Entry 8A1T (electron microscopy, 3.37 A resolution); this record covers chains A and F of the 6 polymer chains in the assembly.

[Chain A]
Protein: Na(+)-translocating NADH-quinone reductase subunit A
Source organism: Vibrio cholerae
Notes: EC 7.2.1.1
UniProt: A0A655PZA5 (A0A655PZA5_VIBCL); residues 1-446 here correspond to UniProt positions 17-462 (UniProt number = residue number + 16)
Sequence (446 residues; numbered 1 to 446; the number before each row is that of its first residue):
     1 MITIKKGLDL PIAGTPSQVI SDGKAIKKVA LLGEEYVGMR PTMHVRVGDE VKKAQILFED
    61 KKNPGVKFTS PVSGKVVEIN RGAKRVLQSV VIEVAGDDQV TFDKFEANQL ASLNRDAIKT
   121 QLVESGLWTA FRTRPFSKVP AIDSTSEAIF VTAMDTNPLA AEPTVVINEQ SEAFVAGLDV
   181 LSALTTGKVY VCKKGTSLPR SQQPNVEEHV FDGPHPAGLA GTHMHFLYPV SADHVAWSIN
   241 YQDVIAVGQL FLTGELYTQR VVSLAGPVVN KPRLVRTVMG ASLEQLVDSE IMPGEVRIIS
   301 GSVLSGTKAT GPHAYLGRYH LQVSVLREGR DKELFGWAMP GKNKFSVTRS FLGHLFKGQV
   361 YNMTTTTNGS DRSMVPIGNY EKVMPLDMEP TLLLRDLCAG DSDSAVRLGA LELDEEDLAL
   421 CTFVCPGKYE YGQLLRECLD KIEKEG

[Chain F]
Protein: Na(+)-translocating NADH-quinone reductase subunit F
Source organism: Vibrio cholerae
Notes: EC 7.2.1.1
UniProt: A0A085ST13 (A0A085ST13_VIBCL); residue numbers follow UniProt; this construct covers 1-408
Sequence (408 residues; numbered 1 to 408; the number before each row is that of its first residue):
     1 MSTIIFGVVM FTLIILALVL VILFAKSKLV PTGDITISIN GDPEKAIVTQ PGGKLLTALA
    61 GAGVFVSSAC GGGGSCGQCR VKIKSGGGDI LPTELDHISK GEAREGERLA CQVAVKADMD
   121 LELPEEIFGV KKWECTVISN DNKATFIKEL KLAIPDGESV PFRAGGYIQI EAPAHHVKYA
   181 DFDVPEKYRG DWDKFNLFRY ESKVDEPIIR AYSMANYPEE FGIIMLNVRI ATPPPNNPNV
   241 PPGQMSSYIW SLKAGDKCTI SGPFGEFFAK DTDAEMVFIG GGAGMAPMRS HIFDQLKRLK
   301 SKRKMSYWYG ARSKREMFYV EDFDGLAAEN DNFVWHCALS DPQPEDNWTG YTGFIHNVLY
   361 ENYLKDHEAP EDCEYYMCGP PMMNAAVINM LKNLGVEEEN ILLDDFGG
Unresolved in the structure: 1, 407-408
Bound ions: 2Fe-2S cluster Fe: Cys70, Cys76, Cys79, Cys111
Small-molecule neighbours:
  - FAD (flavin-adenine dinucleotide): Gln78, Tyr167, Arg210, Ala211, Tyr212, Ser213, Asn227, Val228, Arg229, Ala231, Thr232, Pro233, Val240, Pro241, Pro242, Gly243, Gln244, Met245, Ser246, Ala283, Asp404, Asp405, Phe406
  - 2Fe-2S cluster (FES): Ser68, Ala69, Cys70, Gly71, Gly74, Ser75, Cys76, Gly77, Gln78, Cys79, Leu109, Cys111
What the authors report for this chain:
  - mutagenesis - C70A: abolished binding to 2Fe-2S cluster
  - 2Fe-2S cluster coordination: Cys70

[How chain A and chain F interact]
Pairs across the interface - 18 pairs, chain A then chain F:
  Arg40(A) - Glu371(F)
  Arg40(A) - Glu397(F)  salt bridge
  Pro41(A) - Glu371(F)
  Lys61(A) - Glu371(F)
  Lys61(A) - Asp372(F)  salt bridge
  Lys62(A) - Glu397(F)  salt bridge
  Lys84(A) - Lys392(F)
  Lys84(A) - Asn393(F)
  Lys84(A) - Leu394(F)
  Lys84(A) - Gly395(F)
  Arg85(A) - Pro370(F)
  Arg85(A) - Leu394(F)  hydrogen bond (side chain-backbone)
  Asp403(A) - Lys100(F)  salt bridge
  Glu445(A) - Ser99(F)
  Glu445(A) - Lys100(F)  salt bridge
  Glu445(A) - Gly101(F)  hydrogen bond (backbone-backbone)
  Gly446(A) - Gly101(F)
  Gly446(A) - Arg104(F)  hydrogen bond (backbone-side chain)
Other interface residues (no listed pair), chain A (10 interface residues in all): Thr42
Other interface residues (no listed pair), chain F (13 interface residues in all): Ala369

[Summary]
The interface between chain A and chain F involves 10 residues on one side and 13 on the other, with 3
hydrogen bonds and 5 salt bridges. Polar contacts include Arg40(A)-Glu397(F), Lys61(A)-Asp372(F) and
Lys62(A)-Glu397(F). From the paper: C70A of chain F abolishes binding to 2Fe-2S cluster; 2Fe-2S cluster
coordination by Cys70(F).
Chain A is Na(+)-translocating NADH-quinone reductase subunit A and chain F is Na(+)-translocating
NADH-quinone reductase subunit F, both from Vibrio cholerae; the structure, Sodium pumping NADH-quinone
oxidoreductase, was determined by electron microscopy, deposited together with 8A1U, 8A1V, 8A1W, 8A1X, 8A1Y,
8ACW and 8ACY.
